PDB entry 3AO2 | X-ray diffraction, 1.80 A resolution | chains A and B

[Chain A (and B)]
Name: POL polyprotein
Source organism: Human immunodeficiency virus 1
Notes: fragment: Integrase CATALYTIC CORE DOMAIN; chain B of this document is another copy of the same molecule, construct and numbering; everything in this record applies to it too
UniProt: Q72498 (Q72498_9HIV1); residues 50-212 here correspond to UniProt positions 765-927 (UniProt number = residue number + 715)
Sequence (163 residues; each row starts with the number of its first residue):
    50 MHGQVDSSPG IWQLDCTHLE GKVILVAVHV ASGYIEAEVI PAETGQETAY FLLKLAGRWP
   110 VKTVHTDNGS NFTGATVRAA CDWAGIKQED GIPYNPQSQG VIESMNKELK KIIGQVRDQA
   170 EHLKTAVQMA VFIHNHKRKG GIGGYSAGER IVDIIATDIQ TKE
Not modelled in the structure: 50-56, 139-151, 190-191, 210-212 (chain B: 50-56, 139-152, 188-192, 210-212)
Sequence notes: engineered mutation Ser56 (Cys771 in Q72498), Gly123 (Ser838 in Q72498), Ala124 (Thr839 in Q72498), Arg127 (Lys842 in Q72498), Asp131 (Trp846 in Q72498), Asp139 (Phe854 in Q72498), His185 (Phe900 in Q72498)
Bound ions: Mg2+: Asp64, Asp116; Cd2+ site 1: Cys65, Glu92, Asp116; Cd2+ site 2: Cys65, His67, Glu92
Small-molecule neighbours:
  - AVX (3-(7-bromo-1,3-benzodioxol-5-yl)-1-methyl-1H-pyrazol-5-amine), molecule 1: Tyr83, Trp108, Asn184, His185, Arg187, Ser195, Gly197, Glu198, Ile200, Val201
  - AVX, molecule 2: Ala105, Gly106, Arg107, Trp108, Pro109, Ile204
  - (2S,3S)-1,4-dimercaptobutane-2,3-diol (DTV): Thr93, Gly94, Gln95, Gly123, Ala124, Thr125

[Interface between chain A and chain B]
Contacting residue pairs (52; chain A residue first):
  Tyr83(A) - Arg107(B)  hydrogen bond (side chain-backbone)
  Glu85(A) - Arg107(B)  salt bridge
  Ala86(A) - Arg107(B)  hydrogen bond (backbone-side chain)
  Glu87(A) - Lys103(B)  salt bridge
  Gln95(A) - His171(B)  hydrogen bond
  Tyr99(A) - Lys173(B)
  Tyr99(A) - Thr174(B)
  Tyr99(A) - Gln177(B)  hydrogen bond
  Leu102(A) - Thr174(B)
  Leu102(A) - Gln177(B)
  Leu102(A) - Met178(B)  hydrophobic
  Lys103(A) - Glu87(B)  salt bridge
  Lys103(A) - Gln177(B)
  Ala105(A) - Phe181(B)
  Ala105(A) - His185(B)
  Gly106(A) - Val180(B)
  Gly106(A) - Phe181(B)
  Gly106(A) - Asn184(B)  hydrogen bond (backbone-side chain)
  Arg107(A) - Tyr83(B)  hydrogen bond (backbone-side chain)
  Arg107(A) - Glu85(B)  salt bridge
  Arg107(A) - Ala86(B)  hydrogen bond (side chain-backbone)
  Arg107(A) - Gln177(B)  hydrogen bond
  Arg107(A) - Val180(B)
  Trp108(A) - Trp108(B)  hydrophobic
  Trp132(A) - Met178(B)
  Trp132(A) - Phe181(B)  hydrophobic
  Ala133(A) - Phe181(B)
  His171(A) - Gln95(B)  hydrogen bond
  Lys173(A) - Tyr99(B)
  Thr174(A) - Tyr99(B)
  Thr174(A) - Leu102(B)
  Gln177(A) - Tyr99(B)  hydrogen bond
  Gln177(A) - Leu102(B)
  Gln177(A) - Lys103(B)
  Gln177(A) - Arg107(B)  hydrogen bond
  Met178(A) - Leu102(B)  hydrophobic
  Met178(A) - Trp132(B)
  Val180(A) - Gly106(B)
  Val180(A) - Arg107(B)
  Phe181(A) - Ala105(B)
  Phe181(A) - Gly106(B)
  Phe181(A) - Trp132(B)  hydrophobic
  Phe181(A) - Ala133(B)
  Asn184(A) - Gly106(B)  hydrogen bond (side chain-backbone)
  His185(A) - Ala105(B)
  Glu198(A) - Ile208(B)
  Val201(A) - Val201(B)
  Val201(A) - Ile204(B)
  Val201(A) - Ala205(B)
  Ala205(A) - Ala205(B)  hydrophobic
  Ile208(A) - Glu198(B)
  Ile208(A) - Val201(B)  hydrophobic
Also at the interface, not in a pair above, chain A (32 interface residues in all): Glu96, Gln168, Ile182, Tyr194, Ile204
Also at the interface, not in a pair above, chain B (31 interface residues in all): Glu96, Gln168, Ile182

[Overview]
32 residues of chain A face 31 of chain B across their interface; the contacts include 12 hydrogen bonds and 4
salt bridges. Among the polar pairs are Glu85(A)-Arg107(B), Glu87(A)-Lys103(B) and Tyr83(A)-Arg107(B). Bound
to chain A: compound AVX and (2S,3S)-1,4-dimercaptobutane-2,3-diol.
Chain A and chain B are both POL polyprotein (Human immunodeficiency virus 1); the structure, Fragment-based
approach to the design of ligands targeting a novel site on HIV-1 integrase, was determined by X-ray
diffraction (same publication as 3AO1, 3AO3, 3AO4, 3AO5 and 3OVN).
